Entry 9CGM (electron microscopy, 2.52 A resolution); this record covers chains A and O2 of the 120 polymer chains in the assembly.

== Chain A ==
Protein: Capsid protein VP1
Organism: Spiromicrovirus SpV4
UniProt: P11333 (CAPSD_SPV4); residue numbers follow UniProt; this construct covers 1-553
Chain sequence (553 residues; row label = number of the first residue in the row):
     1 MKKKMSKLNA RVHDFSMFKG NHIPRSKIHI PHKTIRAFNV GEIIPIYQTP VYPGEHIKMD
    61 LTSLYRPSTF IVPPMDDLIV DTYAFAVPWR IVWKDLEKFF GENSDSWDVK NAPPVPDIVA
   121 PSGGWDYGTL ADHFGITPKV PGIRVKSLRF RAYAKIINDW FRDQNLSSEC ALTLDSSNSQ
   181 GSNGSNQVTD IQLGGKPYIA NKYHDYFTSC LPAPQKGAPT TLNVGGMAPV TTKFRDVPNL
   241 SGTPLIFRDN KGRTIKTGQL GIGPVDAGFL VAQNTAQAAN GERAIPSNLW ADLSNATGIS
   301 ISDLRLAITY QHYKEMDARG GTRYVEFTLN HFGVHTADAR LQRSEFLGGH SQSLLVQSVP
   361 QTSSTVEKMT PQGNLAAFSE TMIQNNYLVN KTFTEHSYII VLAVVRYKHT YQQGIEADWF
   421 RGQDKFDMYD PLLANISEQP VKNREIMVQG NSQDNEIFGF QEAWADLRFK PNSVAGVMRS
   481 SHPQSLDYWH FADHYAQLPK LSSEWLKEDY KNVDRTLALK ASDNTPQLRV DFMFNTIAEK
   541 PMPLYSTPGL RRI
Disordered / not traced: 1-9, 230-291

== Chain O2 ==
Protein: DNA binding protein ORF8
Organism: Spiromicrovirus SpV4
UniProt: P11340 (J_SPV4); numbering as in UniProt (aligned over 1-38)
Chain sequence (38 residues; numbered 1 to 38; the number before each row is that of its first residue):
     1 MRRKVKNTKR HQWRLTHSAR SIKRANIMPS NPRGGRRF
Disordered / not traced: 1-8

== Interface between chain A and chain O2 ==
Pairs across the interface (7):
  Ala10(A) - Ser21(O2)  hydrogen bond (backbone-backbone)
  Ala10(A) - Lys23(O2)
  Phe15(A) - Pro32(O2)
  Phe15(A) - Arg33(O2)
  Ser16(A) - Asn31(O2)
  Ser16(A) - Pro32(O2)
  Met17(A) - Asn31(O2)  hydrogen bond (backbone-backbone)
Interface residues without a listed pair, chain A (6 interface residues in all): Val12, Phe18
Interface residues without a listed pair, chain O2 (6 interface residues in all): Arg20

== In short ==
The chain A/chain O2 interface involves 6 residues from each chain; the contacts include 2 hydrogen bonds.
Backbone hydrogen bonds pair Ala10(A)-Ser21(O2) and Met17(A)-Asn31(O2).
Chain A is Capsid protein VP1 and chain O2 is DNA binding protein ORF8, both from Spiromicrovirus SpV4; the
structure, The Structure of Spiroplasma Virus 4, was determined by electron microscopy.
